4FQV - chains A and D of the 12 polymer chains in the assembly; structure by X-ray diffraction, 5.75 A resolution (low resolution: residue-level contacts below are approximate; hydrogen-bond / salt-bridge calls are withheld).

[Chain A]
Molecule: Hemagglutinin HA1
Source organism: Influenza A virus
UniProt: Q6VMK1 (Q6VMK1_9INFA); the construct lacks a stretch of the UniProt sequence and is renumbered around it, so the offset changes along the chain: 11-141 = UniProt 26-156; 143-158 = UniProt 157-172; 159-263 = UniProt 175-279; 265-276 = UniProt 280-291; 1 more segments
Sequence (327 residues; each row starts with the number of its first residue; note: 2 numbers in that range are skipped by the numbering (no residue carries them; nothing is unmodelled there); a row labelled like 158A-158B holds insertion residues (158A, then the next letters in order)):
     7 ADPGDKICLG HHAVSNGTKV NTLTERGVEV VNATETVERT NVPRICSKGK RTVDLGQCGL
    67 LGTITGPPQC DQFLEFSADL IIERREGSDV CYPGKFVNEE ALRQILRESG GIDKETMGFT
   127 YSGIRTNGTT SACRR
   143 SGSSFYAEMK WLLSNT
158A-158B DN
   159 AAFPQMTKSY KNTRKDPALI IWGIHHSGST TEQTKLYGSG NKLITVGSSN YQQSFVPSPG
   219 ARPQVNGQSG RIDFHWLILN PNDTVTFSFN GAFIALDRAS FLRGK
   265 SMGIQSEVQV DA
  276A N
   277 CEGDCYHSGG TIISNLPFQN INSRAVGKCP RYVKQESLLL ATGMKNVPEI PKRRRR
Disordered / not traced: 7-10, 326-332
Differences from the reference sequence: expression tag (7-10); conflict Leu254 (Pro270 in Q6VMK1)
Disulfide bonds: Cys52-Cys277, Cys64-Cys76, Cys97-Cys139, Cys281-Cys305
Reported in the primary citation:
  - post-translational modification sites: Asn38

[Chain D]
Molecule: Hemagglutinin HA2
Source organism: Influenza A virus
UniProt: Q6VMK1 (Q6VMK1_9INFA); residues 1-176 here correspond to UniProt positions 349-524 (UniProt number = residue number + 348)
Sequence (176 residues; numbered 1 to 176; the number before each row is that of its first residue):
     1 GLFGAIAGFI ENGWEGLIDG WYGFRHQNAQ GEGTAADYKS TQSAIDQITG KLNRLIEKTN
    61 QQFELIDNEF TEVERQIGNV INWTRDSMTE VWSYNAELLV AMENQHTIDL ADSEMNKLYE
   121 RVKRQLRENA EEDGTGCFEI FHKCDDDCMA SIRNNTYDHS KYREEAIQNR IQIDPV
Disordered / not traced: 172-176
Disulfide bonds: Cys144-Cys148

[Interface between chain A and chain D]
Contacting residue pairs (7):
  Glu106(A) - Gln76(D)
  Ala107(A) - Arg75(D)
  Ala107(A) - Gln76(D)
  Gln110(A) - Asn79(D)
  Ile111(A) - Arg75(D)
  Ile236(A) - Arg75(D)
  Arg307(A) - Glu90(D)
Also at the interface, not in a pair above, chain A (9 interface residues in all): Asn104, Asn208, Trp234
Also at the interface, not in a pair above, chain D (7 interface residues in all): Thr71, Glu74, Tyr94

[Summary]
9 residues of chain A and 7 residues of chain D are in contact. From the paper: a modification site at
Asn38(A).
Here chain A is Hemagglutinin HA1 and chain D is Hemagglutinin HA2, both from Influenza A virus. Entry 4FQV
(Crystal structure of broadly neutralizing antibody CR9114 bound to H7 influenza hemagglutinin) was determined
by X-ray diffraction, deposited together with 4FQH, 4FQI, 4FQJ, 4FQK, 4FQM and 4FQY.
